1Q86 - chains A and D of the 32 polymer chains in the assembly; structure by X-ray diffraction, 3.00 A resolution.

Chain A:
Molecule: 23S ribosomal RNA
Source organism: Haloarcula marismortui
Sequence (2922 nucleotides; each row starts with the number of its first residue):
     2 UUGGCUACUA UGCCAGCUGG UGGAUUGCUC GGCUCAGGCG CUGAUGAAGG ACGUGCCAAG
    62 CUGCGAUAAG CCAUGGGGAG CCGCACGGAG GCGAAGAACC AUGGAUUUCC GAAUGAGAAU
   122 CUCUCUAACA AUUGCUUCGC GCAAUGAGGA ACCCCGAGAA CUGAAACAUC UCAGUAUCGG
   182 GAGGAACAGA AAACGCAAUG UGAUGUCGUU AGUAACCGCG AGUGAACGCG AUACAGCCCA
   242 AACCGAAGCC CUCACGGGCA AUGUGGUGUC AGGGCUACCU CUCAUCAGCC GACCGUCUCG
   302 ACGAAGUCUC UUGGAACAGA GCGUGAUACA GGGUGACAAC CCCGUACUCG AGACCAGUAC
   362 GACGUGCGGU AGUGCCAGAG UAGCGGGGGU UGGAUAUCCC UCGCGAAUAA CGCAGGCAUC
   422 GACUGCGAAG GCUAAACACA ACCUGAGACC GAUAGUGAAC AAGUAGUGUG AACGAACGCU
   482 GCAAAGUACC CUCAGAAGGG AGGCGAAAUA GAGCAUGAAA UCAGUUGGCG AUCGAGCGAC
   542 AGGGCAUACA AGGUCCCUCG ACGAAUGACC GACGCGCGAG CGUCCAGUAA GACUCACGGG
   602 AAGCCGAUGU UCUGUCGUAC GUUUUGAAAA ACGAGCCAGG GAGUGUGUCU GCAUGGCAAG
   662 UCUAACCGGA GUAUCCGGGG AGGCACAGGG AAACCGACAU GGCCGCAGGG CUUUGCCCGA
   722 GGGCCGCCGU CUUCAAGGGC GGGGAGCCAU GUGGACACGA CCCGAAUCCG GACGAUCUAC
   782 GCAUGGACAA GAUGAAGCGU GCCGAAAGGC ACGUGGAAGU CUGUUAGAGU UGGUGUCCUA
   842 CAAUACCCUC UCGUGAUCUA UGUGUAGGGG UGAAAGGCCC AUCGAGUCCG GCAACAGCUG
   902 GUUCCAAUCG AAACAUGUCG AAGCAUGACC UCCGCCGAGG UAGUCUGUGA GGUAGAGCGA
   962 CCGAUUGGUG UGUCCGCCUC CGAGAGGAGU CGGCACACCU GUCAAACUCC AAACUUACAG
  1022 ACGCCGUUUG ACGCGGGGAU UCCGGUGCGC GGGGUAAGCC UGUGUACCAG GAGGGGAACA
  1082 ACCCAGAGAU AGGUUAAGGU CCCCAAGUGU GGAUUAAGUG UAAUCCUCUG AAGGUGGUCU
  1142 CGAGCCCUAG ACAGCCGGGA GGUGAGCUUA GAAGCAGCUA CCCUCUAAGA AAAGCGUAAC
  1202 AGCUUACCGG CCGAGGUUUG AGGCGCCCAA AAUGAUCGGG ACUCAAAUCC ACCACCGAGA
  1262 CCUGUCCGUA CCACUCAUAC UGGUAAUCGA GUAGAUUGGC GCUCUAAUUG GAUGGAAGUA
  1322 GGGGUGAAAA CUCCUAUGGA CCGAUUAGUG ACGAAAAUCC UGGCCAUAGU AGCAGCGAUA
  1382 GUCGGGUGAG AACCCCGACG GCCUAAUGGA UAAGGGUUCC UCAGCACUGC UGAUCAGCUG
  1442 AGGGUUAGCC GGUCCUAAGU CAUACCGCAA CUCGACUAUG ACGAAAUGGG AAACGGGUUA
  1502 AUAUUCCCGU GCCACUAUGC AGUGAAAGUU GACGCCCUGG GGUCGAUCAC GCUGGGCAUU
  1562 CGCCCAGUCG AACCGUCCAA CUCCGUGGAA GCCGUAAUGG CAGGAAGCGG ACGAACGGCG
  1622 GCAUAGGGAA ACGUGAUUCA ACCUGGGGCC CAUGAAAAGA CGAGCAUAGU GUCCGUACCG
  1682 AGAACCGACA CAGGUGUCCA UGGCGGCGAA AGCCAAGGCC UGUCGGGAGC AACCAACGUU
  1742 AGGGAAUUCG GCAAGUUAGU CCCGUACCUU CGGAAGAAGG GAUGCCUGCU CCGGAACGGA
  1802 GCAGGUCGCA GUGACUCGGA AGCUCGGACU GUCUAGUAAC AACAUAGGUG ACCGCAAAUC
  1862 CGCAAGGACU CGUACGGUCA CUGAAUCCUG CCCAGUGCAG GUAUCUGAAC ACCUCGUACA
  1922 AGAGGACGAA GGACCUGUCA ACGGCGGGGG UAACUAUGAC CCUCUUAAGG UAGCGUAGUA
  1982 CCUUGCCGCA UCAGUAGCGG CUUGCAUGAA UGGAUUAACC AGAGCUUCAC UGUCCCAACG
  2042 UUGGGCCCGG UGAACUGUAC AUUCCAGUGC GGAGUCUGGA GACACCCAGG GGGAAGCGAA
  2102 GACCCUAUGG AGCUUUACUG CAGGCUGUCG CUGAGACGUG GUCGCCGAUG UGCAGCAUAG
  2162 GUAGGAGACA CUACACAGGU ACCCGCGCUA GCGGGCCACC GAGUCAACAG UGAAAUACUA
  2222 CCCGUCGGUG ACUGCGACUC UCACUCCGGG AGGAGGACAC CGAUAGCCGG GCAGUUUGAC
  2282 UGGGGCGGUA CGCGCUCGAA AAGAUAUCGA GCGCGCCCUA UGGCUAUCUC AGCCGGGACA
  2342 GAGACCCGGC GAAGAGUGCA AGAGCAAAAG AUAGCUUGAC AGUGUUCUUC CCAACGAGGA
  2402 ACGCUGACGC GAAAGCGUGG UCUAGCGAAC CAAUUAGCCU GCUUGAUGCG GGCAAUUGAU
  2462 GACAGAAAAG CUACCCUAGG GAUAACAGAG UCGUCACUCG CAAGAGCACA UAUCGACCGA
  2522 GUGGCUUGCU ACCUCGAUGU CGGUUCCCUC CAUCCUGCCC GUGCAGAAGC GGGCAAGGGU
  2582 GAGGUUGUUC GCCUAUUAAA GGAGGUCGUG AGCUGGGUUU AGACCGUCGU GAGACAGGUC
  2642 GGCUGCUAUC UACUGGGUGU GUAAUGGUGU CUGACAAGAA CGACCGUAUA GUACGAGAGG
  2702 AACUACGGUU GGUGGCCACU GGUGUACCGG UUGUUCGAGA GAGCACGUGC CGGGUAGCCA
  2762 CGCCACACGG GGUAAGAGCU GAACGCAUCU AAGCUCGAAA CCCACUUGGA AAAGAGACAC
  2822 CGCCGAGGUC CCGCGUACAA GACGCGGUCG AUAGACUCGG GGUGUGCGCG UCGAGGUAAC
  2882 GAGACGUUAA GCCCACGAGC ACUAACAGAC CAAAGCCAUC AU
Unresolved in the structure: 2-9, 126-127, 715, 971-998, 1560, 1952-1963, 2137-2236, 2339-2343, 2665-2666, 2915-2923
Ion coordination: Mg2+ site 1 near G28 (its only coordinating residue here); Na+ site 1: C40, G41, C443; Na+ site 2: G56, G61; Na+ site 3: G66, U107, U108; Mg2+ site 2 near U115 (its only coordinating residue here); Na+ site 4: C141, G142; Na+ site 5 near U146 (its only coordinating residue here); Mg2+ site 3: C162, U2276; K+ site 1: C162, U163, U172; Mg2+ site 4: A165, A167, C168; Na+ site 6: A165, A166, A167; Mg2+ site 5: A166, G219; 67 more Na+ sites not listed; 98 more Mg2+ sites not listed; 1 more K+ sites not listed
Residues lining bound ligands:
  - phenylalaninal (PHA), molecule 1: G2102, C2104, A2486, U2620
  - phenylalaninal (PHA), molecule 2: A2486, C2487, U2541, U2620
From the paper describing this entry:
  - binding site for CCA-phenylalanine-cariotic-acid-biotin: G2284, G2285
  - catalytic residues: A2486 (proposed by the authors, not directly observed)

Chain D:
Molecule: 50S ribosomal protein L3P
Source organism: Haloarcula marismortui
Reference sequence: P20279 (RL3_HALMA); aligned to UniProt positions 1-337 over residues 1-337 (the alignment contains insertions or deletions, so no single offset holds)
Chain sequence (337 residues; each row starts with the number of its first residue):
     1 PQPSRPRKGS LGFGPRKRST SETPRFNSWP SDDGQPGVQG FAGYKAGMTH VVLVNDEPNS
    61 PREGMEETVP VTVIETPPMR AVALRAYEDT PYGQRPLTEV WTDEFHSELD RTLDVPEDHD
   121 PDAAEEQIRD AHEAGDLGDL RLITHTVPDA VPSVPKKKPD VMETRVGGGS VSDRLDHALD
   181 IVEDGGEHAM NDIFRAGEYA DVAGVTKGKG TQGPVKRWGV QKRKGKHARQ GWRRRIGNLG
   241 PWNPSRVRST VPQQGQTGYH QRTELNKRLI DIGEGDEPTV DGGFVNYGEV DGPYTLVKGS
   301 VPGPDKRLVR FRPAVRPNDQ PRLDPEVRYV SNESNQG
Differences from the reference sequence: conflict Arg310 (Phe311 in P20279)
Ion coordination: Na+ site 1: Arg229 (shared with G836(A), U837(A), A1736(A) of chain A); Mg2+ site 1: Gln230 (shared with G836(A), U2615(A) of chain A); Na+ site 2: Gln230 (shared with U837(A) of chain A); Mg2+ site 2: Asn335 (shared with A2757(A) of chain A)

How chain A and chain D interact:
Residue-residue contacts (339; chain A residue first):
  U835(A) - Lys226(D)  phosphate contact
  U835(A) - Arg229(D)  salt bridge to the phosphate
  U835(A) - Gln230(D)  hydrogen bond to the phosphate
  G836(A) - Arg229(D)  sugar contact
  G836(A) - Gln230(D)  phosphate contact
  U837(A) - Gln230(D)  phosphate contact
  U837(A) - Gly231(D)  phosphate contact
  U1234(A) - Pro244(D)  base contact
  U1234(A) - Arg246(D)  hydrogen bond to the base
  U1234(A) - Arg248(D)  sugar contact
  A1732(A) - Thr211(D)  hydrogen bond to the sugar
  A1732(A) - Gln212(D)  sugar contact
  A1733(A) - Thr211(D)  sugar contact
  A1733(A) - Gln212(D)  sugar contact
  A1733(A) - Gly213(D)  hydrogen bond to the phosphate
  A1733(A) - Gln254(D)  sugar contact
  C1734(A) - Gly213(D)  phosphate contact
  C1734(A) - Arg234(D)  salt bridge to the phosphate
  C1734(A) - Arg235(D)  hydrogen bond to the sugar
  C1735(A) - Gly231(D)  phosphate contact
  C1735(A) - Trp232(D)  phosphate contact
  C1735(A) - Arg233(D)  hydrogen bond to the phosphate
  C1735(A) - Arg234(D)  hydrogen bond to the phosphate
  C1735(A) - Arg235(D)  salt bridge to the phosphate
  A1736(A) - Gly231(D)  phosphate contact
  A1736(A) - Arg233(D)  salt bridge to the phosphate
  G1751(A) - Lys226(D)  hydrogen bond to the base
  C1753(A) - Lys226(D)  sugar contact
  C1753(A) - Arg229(D)  hydrogen bond to the base
  A1754(A) - Arg229(D)  hydrogen bond to the sugar
  U2034(A) - Gly225(D)  hydrogen bond to the phosphate
  C2035(A) - Lys224(D)  phosphate contact
  C2035(A) - Gly225(D)  hydrogen bond to the phosphate
  C2036(A) - Lys224(D)  salt bridge to the phosphate
  C2037(A) - Lys224(D)  hydrogen bond to the phosphate
  A2038(A) - Gln221(D)  phosphate contact
  A2038(A) - Lys222(D)  hydrogen bond to the phosphate
  A2038(A) - Lys224(D)  salt bridge to the phosphate
  A2039(A) - Val215(D)  phosphate contact
  A2039(A) - Lys222(D)  phosphate contact
  A2039(A) - Arg234(D)  salt bridge to the phosphate
  C2065(A) - Ser245(D)  phosphate contact
  C2065(A) - Arg246(D)  hydrogen bond to the phosphate
  C2066(A) - Pro244(D)  phosphate contact
  C2066(A) - Arg246(D)  salt bridge to the phosphate
  A2089(A) - Gln254(D)  base contact
  G2090(A) - Gln253(D)  hydrogen bond to the base
  G2090(A) - Gln254(D)  hydrogen bond to the sugar
  G2091(A) - Arg235(D)  phosphate contact
  G2091(A) - Gln253(D)  hydrogen bond to the base
  G2092(A) - Trp232(D)  hydrogen bond to the phosphate
  G2092(A) - Arg235(D)  salt bridge to the phosphate
  G2092(A) - Leu239(D)  phosphate contact
  G2093(A) - Asn238(D)  phosphate contact
  G2093(A) - Leu239(D)  hydrogen bond to the phosphate
  G2093(A) - Gly240(D)  sugar contact
  G2093(A) - Pro241(D)  hydrogen bond to the sugar
  G2093(A) - Trp242(D)  hydrogen bond to the sugar
  G2093(A) - Pro244(D)  sugar contact
  G2093(A) - Ser245(D)  hydrogen bond to the base
  G2093(A) - Arg246(D)  base contact
  G2093(A) - Val247(D)  base contact
  G2094(A) - Trp242(D)  sugar contact
  G2094(A) - Ser245(D)  sugar contact
  A2096(A) - Trp242(D)  sugar contact
  G2544(A) - His227(D)  base contact
  U2545(A) - Gln2(D)  hydrogen bond to the phosphate
  U2546(A) - Gln2(D)  hydrogen bond to the base
  U2546(A) - Gln221(D)  sugar contact
  U2546(A) - Ile236(D)  sugar contact
  U2546(A) - Gly237(D)  hydrogen bond to the sugar
  U2546(A) - Asn238(D)  base contact
  C2547(A) - Gln2(D)  base contact
  C2547(A) - Arg5(D)  salt bridge to the phosphate
  C2547(A) - Lys8(D)  phosphate contact
  C2547(A) - Val220(D)  phosphate contact
  C2547(A) - Gln221(D)  hydrogen bond to the phosphate
  C2547(A) - Ile236(D)  sugar contact
  C2547(A) - Asn238(D)  hydrogen bond to the base
  C2547(A) - Val251(D)  sugar contact
  C2547(A) - Pro252(D)  phosphate contact
  C2548(A) - Arg5(D)  salt bridge to the phosphate
  C2548(A) - Arg7(D)  phosphate contact
  C2548(A) - Lys8(D)  hydrogen bond to the phosphate
  C2548(A) - Pro241(D)  base contact
  C2548(A) - Arg248(D)  sugar contact
  C2548(A) - Thr250(D)  hydrogen bond to the phosphate
  C2548(A) - Val251(D)  sugar contact
  C2548(A) - Pro252(D)  sugar contact
  C2549(A) - Arg7(D)  salt bridge to the phosphate
  C2549(A) - Arg248(D)  hydrogen bond to the sugar
  C2549(A) - Thr250(D)  sugar contact
  G2580(A) - Pro6(D)  phosphate contact
  U2581(A) - Ser4(D)  base contact
  U2581(A) - Arg5(D)  hydrogen bond to the phosphate
  U2581(A) - Pro6(D)  phosphate contact
  G2582(A) - Pro3(D)  phosphate contact
  G2582(A) - Ser4(D)  hydrogen bond to the phosphate
  A2583(A) - Pro3(D)  phosphate contact
  C2591(A) - Pro1(D)  phosphate contact
  G2606(A) - Pro241(D)  base contact
  G2606(A) - Asn243(D)  hydrogen bond to the sugar
  U2607(A) - Trp242(D)  stacking on the base
  U2607(A) - Asn243(D)  hydrogen bond to the phosphate
  G2609(A) - Asn238(D)  base contact
  G2609(A) - Pro241(D)  sugar contact
  G2609(A) - Trp242(D)  hydrogen bond to the sugar
  U2610(A) - Asn238(D)  base contact
  U2610(A) - Trp242(D)  phosphate contact
  G2613(A) - Arg223(D)  hydrogen bond to the sugar
  G2613(A) - Trp232(D)  sugar contact
  G2613(A) - Gly237(D)  base contact
  C2614(A) - Arg223(D)  hydrogen bond to the sugar
  C2614(A) - His227(D)  hydrogen bond to the sugar
  C2614(A) - Gln230(D)  phosphate contact
  C2614(A) - Trp232(D)  sugar contact
  U2615(A) - Lys226(D)  phosphate contact
  U2615(A) - His227(D)  sugar contact
  U2615(A) - Gln230(D)  phosphate contact
  G2616(A) - Lys226(D)  salt bridge to the phosphate
  A2653(A) - Arg246(D)  sugar contact
  A2653(A) - Val247(D)  hydrogen bond to the sugar
  C2654(A) - Val247(D)  sugar contact
  C2654(A) - Arg248(D)  sugar contact
  C2654(A) - Ser249(D)  phosphate contact
  C2654(A) - Gln253(D)  hydrogen bond to the sugar
  U2655(A) - Arg217(D)  hydrogen bond to the sugar
  U2655(A) - Ser249(D)  phosphate contact
  U2655(A) - Gln253(D)  hydrogen bond to the sugar
  U2655(A) - Gln254(D)  hydrogen bond to the sugar
  G2656(A) - Pro15(D)  phosphate contact
  G2656(A) - Arg16(D)  hydrogen bond to the phosphate
  G2656(A) - Lys17(D)  phosphate contact
  G2656(A) - Arg217(D)  hydrogen bond to the phosphate
  G2656(A) - Gly255(D)  sugar contact
  G2656(A) - Gln256(D)  hydrogen bond to the sugar
  G2657(A) - Lys17(D)  phosphate contact
  G2657(A) - Arg18(D)  hydrogen bond to the phosphate
  G2657(A) - Gln256(D)  sugar contact
  G2658(A) - Arg18(D)  salt bridge to the phosphate
  G2668(A) - Asp114(D)  hydrogen bond to the base
  U2669(A) - Thr112(D)  hydrogen bond to the sugar
  U2669(A) - Leu113(D)  sugar contact
  U2669(A) - Asp114(D)  sugar contact
  G2670(A) - Arg85(D)  base contact
  G2670(A) - Thr112(D)  sugar contact
  G2670(A) - Leu113(D)  sugar contact
  G2670(A) - Val161(D)  sugar contact
  U2671(A) - Arg25(D)  salt bridge to the phosphate
  U2671(A) - Arg85(D)  hydrogen bond to the base
  U2671(A) - Ile143(D)  sugar contact
  U2671(A) - Val161(D)  phosphate contact
  U2671(A) - Met162(D)  phosphate contact
  U2671(A) - Glu163(D)  hydrogen bond to the sugar
  C2672(A) - Arg25(D)  salt bridge to the phosphate
  C2672(A) - Arg85(D)  hydrogen bond to the sugar
  C2672(A) - Tyr87(D)  hydrogen bond to the sugar
  C2672(A) - Pro96(D)  sugar contact
  C2672(A) - Arg141(D)  hydrogen bond to the phosphate
  C2672(A) - Met162(D)  phosphate contact
  C2672(A) - Glu163(D)  hydrogen bond to the phosphate
  U2673(A) - Tyr87(D)  sugar contact
  U2673(A) - Gln94(D)  hydrogen bond to the sugar
  U2673(A) - Arg141(D)  salt bridge to the phosphate
  G2674(A) - Tyr92(D)  sugar contact
  G2674(A) - Gly93(D)  phosphate contact
  G2674(A) - Gln94(D)  hydrogen bond to the phosphate
  A2678(A) - Leu11(D)  hydrogen bond to the sugar
  A2678(A) - Gly12(D)  base contact
  G2679(A) - Leu11(D)  sugar contact
  G2679(A) - Gly12(D)  sugar contact
  A2680(A) - Pro6(D)  base contact
  A2681(A) - Ser10(D)  hydrogen bond to the base
  C2682(A) - Arg316(D)  salt bridge to the phosphate
  C2707(A) - Asn59(D)  phosphate contact
  G2708(A) - Glu57(D)  phosphate contact
  G2708(A) - Asn59(D)  phosphate contact
  G2713(A) - Pro6(D)  sugar contact
  U2714(A) - Arg7(D)  phosphate contact
  U2714(A) - Gly9(D)  hydrogen bond to the phosphate
  U2714(A) - Ser10(D)  hydrogen bond to the phosphate
  U2714(A) - Phe13(D)  sugar contact
  G2715(A) - Gly9(D)  phosphate contact
  G2715(A) - Ser10(D)  hydrogen bond to the phosphate
  G2715(A) - Phe13(D)  sugar contact
  G2715(A) - Arg16(D)  salt bridge to the phosphate
  G2715(A) - Arg262(D)  hydrogen bond to the phosphate
  G2715(A) - Glu264(D)  hydrogen bond to the base
  G2716(A) - Thr206(D)  phosphate contact
  G2716(A) - Arg262(D)  salt bridge to the phosphate
  G2716(A) - Glu264(D)  hydrogen bond to the sugar
  G2716(A) - Ser300(D)  hydrogen bond to the base
  G2716(A) - Pro302(D)  sugar contact
  C2717(A) - Lys45(D)  hydrogen bond to the phosphate
  C2717(A) - Met48(D)  sugar contact
  C2717(A) - Thr206(D)  phosphate contact
  C2717(A) - Lys207(D)  hydrogen bond to the phosphate
  C2717(A) - Ser300(D)  sugar contact
  C2717(A) - Val301(D)  sugar contact
  C2717(A) - Pro302(D)  sugar contact
  C2717(A) - Gly303(D)  hydrogen bond to the phosphate
  C2718(A) - Lys45(D)  salt bridge to the phosphate
  C2718(A) - Met48(D)  sugar contact
  C2718(A) - Lys207(D)  salt bridge to the phosphate
  C2718(A) - Gly303(D)  phosphate contact
  A2719(A) - Met48(D)  sugar contact
  A2719(A) - Thr49(D)  hydrogen bond to the sugar
  A2719(A) - His50(D)  hydrogen bond to the sugar
  A2719(A) - Pro70(D)  base contact
  A2719(A) - Asn335(D)  sugar contact
  U2756(A) - Gln336(D)  phosphate contact
  U2756(A) - Gly337(D)  hydrogen bond to the phosphate
  A2757(A) - Val285(D)  phosphate contact
  A2757(A) - Asn335(D)  phosphate contact
  A2757(A) - Gln336(D)  phosphate contact
  A2757(A) - Gly337(D)  hydrogen bond to the phosphate
  G2758(A) - Val285(D)  phosphate contact
  G2758(A) - Asn286(D)  sugar contact
  C2759(A) - Lys207(D)  salt bridge to the phosphate
  C2760(A) - Lys209(D)  salt bridge to the phosphate
  C2760(A) - Lys216(D)  salt bridge to the phosphate
  C2764(A) - Pro70(D)  sugar contact
  C2765(A) - Glu264(D)  base contact
  C2765(A) - Lys267(D)  hydrogen bond to the sugar
  C2765(A) - Lys298(D)  sugar contact
  C2765(A) - Gly299(D)  sugar contact
  C2765(A) - Ser300(D)  hydrogen bond to the base
  A2766(A) - Leu265(D)  hydrogen bond to the sugar
  A2766(A) - Asn266(D)  sugar contact
  A2766(A) - Lys267(D)  sugar contact
  A2766(A) - Lys298(D)  salt bridge to the phosphate
  C2767(A) - Asn266(D)  hydrogen bond to the phosphate
  C2767(A) - Arg316(D)  hydrogen bond to the phosphate
  C2767(A) - Asn318(D)  hydrogen bond to the phosphate
  A2768(A) - Arg316(D)  hydrogen bond to the phosphate
  A2768(A) - Asn318(D)  hydrogen bond to the phosphate
  C2806(A) - Ser28(D)  hydrogen bond to the phosphate
  C2806(A) - Leu265(D)  sugar contact
  C2806(A) - Arg316(D)  sugar contact
  U2807(A) - Gly12(D)  base contact
  U2807(A) - Phe13(D)  sugar contact
  U2807(A) - Asn27(D)  hydrogen bond to the phosphate
  U2807(A) - Ser28(D)  hydrogen bond to the phosphate
  U2807(A) - Thr263(D)  phosphate contact
  U2807(A) - Arg312(D)  salt bridge to the phosphate
  U2808(A) - Gly12(D)  sugar contact
  U2808(A) - Phe13(D)  sugar contact
  U2808(A) - Gly14(D)  hydrogen bond to the sugar
  U2808(A) - Asn27(D)  hydrogen bond to the phosphate
  U2808(A) - Gln261(D)  hydrogen bond to the phosphate
  U2808(A) - Arg262(D)  phosphate contact
  U2808(A) - Thr263(D)  hydrogen bond to the phosphate
  G2809(A) - Gly14(D)  sugar contact
  G2809(A) - Pro15(D)  sugar contact
  G2809(A) - Lys17(D)  phosphate contact
  G2809(A) - Gln261(D)  phosphate contact
  G2810(A) - Lys17(D)  salt bridge to the phosphate
  G2810(A) - Thr20(D)  hydrogen bond to the phosphate
  G2815(A) - Tyr92(D)  hydrogen bond to the base
  G2817(A) - Arg95(D)  hydrogen bond to the sugar
  A2818(A) - Arg95(D)  sugar contact
  A2818(A) - Pro96(D)  hydrogen bond to the sugar
  C2819(A) - Arg85(D)  hydrogen bond to the base
  C2819(A) - Pro96(D)  sugar contact
  C2819(A) - Leu97(D)  phosphate contact
  C2819(A) - Thr98(D)  phosphate contact
  C2819(A) - Glu99(D)  hydrogen bond to the sugar
  A2820(A) - Thr98(D)  phosphate contact
  A2820(A) - Glu99(D)  sugar contact
  A2820(A) - Trp101(D)  hydrogen bond to the sugar
  A2820(A) - His119(D)  phosphate contact
  C2821(A) - Asp114(D)  hydrogen bond to the sugar
  C2821(A) - Val115(D)  sugar contact
  C2821(A) - Pro116(D)  phosphate contact
  C2821(A) - Glu117(D)  phosphate contact
  C2821(A) - His119(D)  salt bridge to the phosphate
  C2822(A) - Asp114(D)  sugar contact
  C2822(A) - Val115(D)  sugar contact
  C2822(A) - Glu117(D)  hydrogen bond to the phosphate
  C2822(A) - Asp118(D)  hydrogen bond to the phosphate
  G2823(A) - Glu117(D)  phosphate contact
  A2827(A) - Asp114(D)  phosphate contact
  G2828(A) - Asp114(D)  phosphate contact
  U2837(A) - Glu22(D)  base contact
  U2837(A) - Val154(D)  base contact
  U2837(A) - Pro155(D)  base contact
  U2837(A) - Lys156(D)  base contact
  U2837(A) - Pro304(D)  sugar contact
  U2837(A) - Asp305(D)  sugar contact
  U2837(A) - Lys306(D)  salt bridge to the phosphate
  U2837(A) - Arg307(D)  hydrogen bond to the base
  A2838(A) - Lys207(D)  phosphate contact
  A2838(A) - Gly208(D)  hydrogen bond to the phosphate
  A2838(A) - Tyr259(D)  sugar contact
  A2838(A) - Arg307(D)  salt bridge to the phosphate
  C2839(A) - Arg18(D)  hydrogen bond to the phosphate
  C2839(A) - Gly208(D)  phosphate contact
  C2839(A) - Lys209(D)  hydrogen bond to the phosphate
  C2839(A) - Gly210(D)  hydrogen bond to the phosphate
  C2839(A) - Gln256(D)  hydrogen bond to the phosphate
  A2840(A) - Gly210(D)  phosphate contact
  A2840(A) - Thr211(D)  hydrogen bond to the phosphate
  G2842(A) - Arg18(D)  hydrogen bond to the base
  A2843(A) - Arg18(D)  hydrogen bond to the base
  C2844(A) - Tyr259(D)  sugar contact
  C2846(A) - Pro155(D)  sugar contact
  C2846(A) - Lys156(D)  phosphate contact
  C2846(A) - Lys157(D)  phosphate contact
  C2846(A) - Lys158(D)  salt bridge to the phosphate
  G2847(A) - Arg111(D)  salt bridge to the phosphate
  G2847(A) - Pro155(D)  sugar contact
  G2847(A) - Lys156(D)  phosphate contact
  G2847(A) - Lys157(D)  hydrogen bond to the phosphate
  G2847(A) - Lys158(D)  hydrogen bond to the phosphate
  G2848(A) - Arg111(D)  salt bridge to the phosphate
  G2848(A) - Lys157(D)  salt bridge to the phosphate
  G2851(A) - Lys157(D)  hydrogen bond to the phosphate
  A2852(A) - Lys157(D)  salt bridge to the phosphate
  U2853(A) - Pro155(D)  phosphate contact
  G2860(A) - Gly282(D)  hydrogen bond to the base
  G2860(A) - Gln336(D)  base contact
  G2861(A) - Asp281(D)  hydrogen bond to the sugar
  G2861(A) - Gly282(D)  sugar contact
  G2861(A) - Ser334(D)  hydrogen bond to the sugar
  G2861(A) - Gln336(D)  hydrogen bond to the base
  G2862(A) - Ser334(D)  hydrogen bond to the phosphate
  G2862(A) - Gln336(D)  sugar contact
  G2862(A) - Gly337(D)  phosphate contact
  C2897(A) - Phe284(D)  sugar contact
  C2897(A) - Val285(D)  sugar contact
  C2897(A) - Asn286(D)  hydrogen bond to the phosphate
  C2897(A) - Gln336(D)  hydrogen bond to the base
  G2898(A) - Gly282(D)  sugar contact
  G2898(A) - Phe284(D)  sugar contact
  G2898(A) - Asn286(D)  phosphate contact
  G2898(A) - Tyr287(D)  sugar contact
  G2898(A) - Gly288(D)  phosphate contact
  G2898(A) - Glu289(D)  sugar contact
  A2899(A) - Glu289(D)  sugar contact
Also at the interface, not in a pair above, chain A (125 interface residues in all): G834, C1750, A2095, U2539, G2712, C2720, G2845, G2863
Also at the interface, not in a pair above, chain D (146 interface residues in all): Thr257, His260, Gly283, Arg310, Val315, Glu333

Overview:
The interface between chain A and chain D involves 125 residues on one side and 146 on the other, with 118
hydrogen bonds, 36 salt bridges and 1 aromatic stacking contact. Polar pairs include U1234(A)-Arg246(D),
G1751(A)-Lys226(D) and C1753(A)-Arg229(D). The paper reports the catalytic residue A2486(A); a binding site
for CCA-phenylalanine-cariotic-acid-biotin at G2284(A) and G2285(A).
Here chain A is 23S ribosomal RNA and chain D is 50S ribosomal protein L3P, both from Haloarcula marismortui.
Entry 1Q86 (Crystal structure of CCA-Phe-cap-biotin bound simultaneously at half occupancy to both the A-site
and P-site of ...) was determined by X-ray diffraction, deposited together with 1Q7Y, 1Q81, 1Q82 and 1M90.
